5C4G - chains B and E; structure by X-ray diffraction, 3.20 A resolution.

== Chain B ==
Protein: Ras-related protein Rab-11A
Organism: Homo sapiens
Reference sequence: P62491 (RB11A_HUMAN); residue numbers follow UniProt; this construct covers 1-216
Chain sequence (219 residues; row label = number of the first residue in the row; numbers below 1 keep their minus sign (Gly-2 is residue -2)):
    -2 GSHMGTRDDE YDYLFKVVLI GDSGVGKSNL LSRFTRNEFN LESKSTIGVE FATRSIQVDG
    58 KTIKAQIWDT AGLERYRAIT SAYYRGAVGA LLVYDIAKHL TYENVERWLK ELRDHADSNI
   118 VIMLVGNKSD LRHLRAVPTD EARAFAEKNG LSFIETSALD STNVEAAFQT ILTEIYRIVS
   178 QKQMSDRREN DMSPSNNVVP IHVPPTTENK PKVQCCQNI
Not modelled in the structure: -2 to 6, 43-45, 69-76, 174-216
Differences from the reference sequence: expression tag (-2 to 0); engineered mutation Leu70 (Gln in P62491)
Curated features (UniProtKB/Swiss-Prot):
  - motif: Phe36 to Glu47 (Switch 1), Thr67 to Gly86 (Switch 2)
  - binding site (GTP): Ser20, Gly21, Val22, Gly23, Lys24, Ser25, Asn26, Asn37, Leu38, Ser40, Ser42, Thr43, Gly69, Asn124, Lys125, Asp127, Ala155, Leu156
  - binding site (Mg(2+)): Ser25, Thr43, Asp66
  - modified residue: Gly2 (N-acetylglycine), Cys213 (Cysteine methyl ester)
  - lipidation (S-geranylgeranyl cysteine): Cys212, Cys213
  - glycosylation: Arg4 (Microbial infection: N-beta-linked (GlcNAc) arginine)
Metal / ion sites: Mg2+: Ser25 (together with GDP)
Ligand contacts: GDP (guanosine-5'-diphosphate): Asp19, Ser20, Gly21, Val22, Gly23, Lys24, Ser25, Asn26, Phe36, Asn37, Leu38, Glu39, Ser40, Asn124, Lys125, Ser126, Asp127, Leu128, Ser154, Ala155, Leu156

== Chain E ==
Protein: Phosphatidylinositol 4-kinase beta
Organism: Homo sapiens
Notes: EC 2.7.1.67
Reference sequence: Q9UBF8 (PI4KB_HUMAN), isoform Q9UBF8-2; the construct lacks a stretch of the UniProt sequence and is renumbered around it, so the offset changes along the chain: 121-242 = UniProt 121-242; 282-287 = UniProt 243-248; 288-404 = UniProt 288-404; 505-507 = UniProt 405-407; 1 more segments
Chain sequence (529 residues; numbered 117 to 784; 139 numbers in that range are skipped by the numbering (no residue carries them; nothing is unmodelled there); the number before each row is that of its first residue):
   117 GSHMQNNSAK QSWLLRLFES KLFDISMAIS YLYNSKEPGV QAYIGNRLFC FRNEDVDFYL
   177 PQLLNMYIHM DEDVGDAIKP YIVHRCRQSI NFSLQCALLL GAYSSDMHIS TQRHSRGTKL
   237 RKLILS
   282 DELKPANLKR TAANPKVENE DEPVRLAPER EFIKSLMAIG KRLATLPTKE QKTQRLISEL
   342 SLLNHKLPAR VWLPTAGFDH HVVRVPHTQA VVLNSKDKAP YLIYVEVLEC ENFDTTSVPA
   402 RIP
   505 ENRRDPEDPS AVALKEPWQE KVRRIREGSP YGHLPNWRLL SVIVKCGDDL RQELLAFQVL
   565 KQLQSIWEQE RVPLWIKPYK ILVISADSGM IEPVVNAVSI HQVKKQSQLS LLDYFLQEHG
   625 SYTTEAFLSA QRNFVQSCAG YCLVCYLLQV KDRHNGNILL DAEGHIIHID FGFILSSSPR
   685 NLGFETSAFK LTTEFVDVMG GLDGDMFNYY KMLMLQGLIA ARKHMDKVVQ IVEIMQQGSQ
   745 LPCFHGSSTI RNLKERFHMS MTEEQLQLLV EQMVDGSMRS
Not modelled in the structure: 117-127, 222-231, 282-305, 505-510, 684-693, 783-784
Differences from the reference sequence: expression tag (117-120); engineered mutation Ala294 (Ser in Q9UBF8)
Ligand contacts: BQR (N~2~-[7-(3,4-dimethoxyphenyl)quinoxalin-2-yl]-N-methylglycinamide): Leu374, Pro381, Leu383, Ile547, Lys549, Asp552, Glu557, Tyr583, Ile595, Pro597, Val598, Ala601, Val602, Leu663, Ile673, Asp674
Reported in the primary citation:
  - binding site for BQR: Val598, Ala601

== Interface between chain B and chain E ==
Contacting residue pairs (19):
  Phe36(B) with Ser128(E)
  Asn37(B) with Ser128(E)
  Leu38(B) with Leu130(E), hydrophobic; Phe134(E), hydrophobic; Val156(E), hydrophobic
  Glu39(B) with Glu153(E)
  Ser40(B) with Glu153(E), hydrogen bond (backbone-side chain)
  Asp127(B) with Asn162(E)
  Leu128(B) with Ala158(E); Tyr159(E), hydrophobic; Asn162(E)
  Arg129(B) with Asn162(E), hydrogen bond (backbone-side chain)
  His130(B) with Asn162(E), hydrogen bond (backbone-side chain); Phe165(E)
  Leu131(B) with Ala158(E); Gly161(E); Asn162(E)
  Leu156(B) with Leu131(E), hydrophobic; Tyr159(E), hydrophobic
Interface residues without a listed pair, chain E (13 interface residues in all): Cys166, Pro196

== Overview ==
The interface between chain B and chain E involves 11 residues on one side and 13 on the other; the contacts
include 3 hydrogen bonds. Among the polar pairs are Ser40(B)-Glu153(E), Arg129(B)-Asn162(E) and
His130(B)-Asn162(E). Chain B binds GDP. Bound to chain E: compound BQR. From the paper: a binding site for BQR
at Val598(E) and Ala601(E).
Here chain B is Ras-related protein Rab-11A and chain E is Phosphatidylinositol 4-kinase beta, both from Homo
sapiens. Entry 5C4G (Crystal structure of an engineered construct of phosphatidylinositol 4 kinase III beta
with the inhibitor BQR695 ...) was determined by X-ray diffraction (same publication as 5C46).
